Entry 8VGD (X-ray diffraction, 1.42 A resolution); this record covers chains A and B of the 3 polymer chains in the assembly.

Chain A (and B):
Name: Biopolymer transport protein ExbD
Source organism: Escherichia coli
Notes: fragment: periplasmic domain; chain B of this document is another copy of the same molecule, construct and numbering; everything in this record applies to it too
Reference sequence: A0A8S0FLD5 (A0A8S0FLD5_ECOLX); residues 59-141 here correspond to UniProt positions 65-147 (UniProt number = residue number + 6)
Chain sequence (83 residues; row label = number of the first residue in the row):
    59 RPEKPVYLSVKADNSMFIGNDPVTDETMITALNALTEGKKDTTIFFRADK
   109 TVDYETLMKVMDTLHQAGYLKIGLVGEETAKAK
Disordered / not traced: 59-60, 135-141 (chain B: 59-61, 134-141)

Interface between chain A and chain B:
Pairs across the interface (28):
  F104(A) with Y112(B), hydrogen bond (backbone-side chain)
  A106(A) with Y112(B)
  D107(A) with Y112(B)
  K108(A) with D111(B); Y112(B), hydrogen bond (backbone-backbone); E113(B), hydrogen bond (backbone-backbone)
  T109(A) with D111(B)
  V110(A) with D111(B); Y112(B), hydrogen bond (backbone-backbone)
  D111(A) with K108(B); T109(B); V110(B)
  Y112(A) with F104(B), hydrogen bond (side chain-backbone); A106(B); D107(B); K108(B), hydrogen bond (backbone-backbone); V110(B), hydrogen bond (backbone-backbone); L132(B); V133(B), hydrogen bond (side chain-backbone)
  E113(A) with K108(B), hydrogen bond (backbone-backbone)
  L115(A) with L115(B), hydrophobic
  M116(A) with L132(B), hydrophobic; V133(B)
  L132(A) with Y112(B); M116(B), hydrophobic
  V133(A) with Y112(B), hydrogen bond (backbone-side chain); M116(B)
  G134(A) with M116(B)
Interface residues without a listed pair, chain A (15 interface residues in all): R105
Interface residues without a listed pair, chain B (14 interface residues in all): R105

Overview:
15 residues of chain A and 14 residues of chain B are in contact, with 10 hydrogen bonds. Polar pairs include
F104(A)-Y112(B), Y112(A)-V133(B) and K108(A)-Y112(B).
Both chains are Biopolymer transport protein ExbD (Escherichia coli). Entry 8VGD (Complex of ExbD with D-box
peptide: Tetragonal form) was determined by X-ray diffraction together with 8VGC from the same study.
